4Z0S - chains A and B; structure by X-ray diffraction, 2.39 A resolution.

== Chain A (and B) ==
Protein: Triosephosphate isomerase
Source organism: Plasmodium falciparum
Notes: EC 5.3.1.1; chain B of this document is another copy of the same molecule, construct and numbering; everything in this record applies to it too
UniProt: Q07412 (TPIS_PLAFA); residues 1-248 here = UniProt positions 1-248
Chain sequence (248 residues; each row starts with the number of its first residue):
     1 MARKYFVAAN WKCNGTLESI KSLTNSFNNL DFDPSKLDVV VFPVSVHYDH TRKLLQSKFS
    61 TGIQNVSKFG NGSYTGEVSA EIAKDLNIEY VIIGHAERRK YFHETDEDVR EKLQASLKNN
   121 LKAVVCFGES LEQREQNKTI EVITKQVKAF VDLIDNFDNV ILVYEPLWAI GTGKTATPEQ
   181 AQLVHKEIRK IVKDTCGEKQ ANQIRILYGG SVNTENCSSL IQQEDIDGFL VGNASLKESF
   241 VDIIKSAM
Not modelled in the structure: 1 (chain B: 1, 170-174)
Sequence notes: engineered mutation Ala96 (Phe in Q07412), Val163 (Ala in Q07412)
Curated features (UniProtKB/Swiss-Prot):
  - active site: His95 (Electrophile), Glu165 (Proton acceptor)
  - binding site (D-glyceraldehyde 3-phosphate): Asn10, Lys12, Gly171, Leu230, Gly232, Asn233
  - mutagenesis: Ser73 (S73A: 3-fold decrease in substrate affinity; when associated with S-96), Leu167 (L167V: 3-fold decrease in substrate affinity; when associated with S-96)
What the authors report for this chain:
  - mutagenesis - F96A: decreased catalytic activity
  - binding site for 1,2-ethanediol: His95
  - catalytic residues: Lys12, His95, Glu97, Glu165 (citing earlier work)

== Chain A / chain B interface ==
Contacting residue pairs (72; chain A residue first):
  Asn10(A) - Thr75(B)  hydrogen bond
  Lys12(A) - Gly72(B)
  Lys12(A) - Ser73(B)
  Lys12(A) - Thr75(B)
  Cys13(A) - Asn71(B)  hydrogen bond (backbone-side chain)
  Cys13(A) - Gly72(B)  hydrogen bond (backbone-backbone)
  Cys13(A) - Tyr74(B)
  Cys13(A) - Glu77(B)  hydrogen bond (side chain-backbone)
  Cys13(A) - Ser79(B)
  Asn14(A) - Gly72(B)
  Gly15(A) - Ile82(B)
  Thr16(A) - Asp85(B)  hydrogen bond
  Leu17(A) - Asp85(B)  hydrogen bond (backbone-side chain)
  Val44(A) - Glu77(B)
  Val44(A) - Val78(B)  hydrophobic
  Ser45(A) - Ser45(B)  hydrogen bond
  Ser45(A) - Val46(B)
  Ser45(A) - Val78(B)
  Val46(A) - Ser45(B)
  Val46(A) - Val78(B)  hydrophobic
  Val46(A) - Ile82(B)  hydrophobic
  His47(A) - Ile82(B)
  Gln64(A) - Thr75(B)
  Gln64(A) - Gly76(B)  hydrogen bond (side chain-backbone)
  Phe69(A) - Tyr101(B)  hydrophobic
  Phe69(A) - Phe102(B)  hydrophobic
  Asn71(A) - Cys13(B)
  Asn71(A) - Asn14(B)
  Gly72(A) - Lys12(B)
  Gly72(A) - Cys13(B)  hydrogen bond (backbone-backbone)
  Gly72(A) - Asn14(B)  hydrogen bond (backbone-side chain)
  Ser73(A) - Lys12(B)
  Ser73(A) - Glu97(B)
  Tyr74(A) - Cys13(B)
  Tyr74(A) - Glu97(B)  hydrogen bond (backbone-side chain)
  Tyr74(A) - Tyr101(B)  hydrophobic
  Thr75(A) - Asn10(B)  hydrogen bond
  Thr75(A) - Lys12(B)
  Thr75(A) - Gln64(B)
  Thr75(A) - His95(B)  hydrogen bond
  Thr75(A) - Glu97(B)  hydrogen bond
  Thr75(A) - Arg98(B)  hydrogen bond (backbone-side chain)
  Gly76(A) - Gln64(B)  hydrogen bond (backbone-side chain)
  Gly76(A) - Arg98(B)
  Glu77(A) - Cys13(B)  hydrogen bond (backbone-side chain)
  Glu77(A) - Val44(B)
  Glu77(A) - Arg98(B)  salt bridge
  Glu77(A) - Phe102(B)
  Val78(A) - Val44(B)  hydrophobic
  Val78(A) - Ser45(B)
  Val78(A) - Val46(B)  hydrophobic
  Ser79(A) - Cys13(B)  hydrogen bond (backbone-side chain)
  Ile82(A) - Cys13(B)
  Ile82(A) - Asn14(B)
  Ile82(A) - Gly15(B)
  Ile82(A) - Val44(B)  hydrophobic
  Ile82(A) - Val46(B)  hydrophobic
  Ile82(A) - His47(B)
  Asp85(A) - Thr16(B)
  Asp85(A) - Leu17(B)  hydrogen bond (side chain-backbone)
  Leu86(A) - Val46(B)
  His95(A) - Thr75(B)  hydrogen bond
  Glu97(A) - Ser73(B)
  Glu97(A) - Tyr74(B)
  Glu97(A) - Thr75(B)  hydrogen bond
  Arg98(A) - Thr75(B)  hydrogen bond (side chain-backbone)
  Arg98(A) - Gly76(B)
  Arg98(A) - Glu77(B)  salt bridge
  Tyr101(A) - Ser73(B)
  Tyr101(A) - Tyr74(B)  hydrophobic
  Phe102(A) - Phe69(B)  hydrophobic
  Phe102(A) - Glu77(B)
Interface residues without a listed pair, chain A (36 interface residues in all): Asp49, Asn65, Gly70, Ile88, His103, Asn233
Interface residues without a listed pair, chain B (33 interface residues in all): Asp49, Asn65, Gly70, His103

== In short ==
36 residues of chain A and 33 residues of chain B are in contact, with 22 hydrogen bonds and 2 salt bridges.
Polar contacts include Glu77(A)-Arg98(B), Asn10(A)-Thr75(B) and Cys13(A)-Asn71(B). The paper reports catalytic
residues Lys12(A), His95(A) and Glu97(A) among others; F96A of chain A reduces catalytic activity.
Chain A and chain B are both Triosephosphate isomerase (Plasmodium falciparum); the structure, F96A Mutant of
Plasmodium Falciparum Triosephosphate Isomerase, was determined by X-ray diffraction, deposited together with
4YMZ, 4X22, 4YWI, 4YXG and 4Z0J.
